Entry 1NH3 (X-ray diffraction, 3.10 A resolution); this record covers chains B and A of the 4 polymer chains in the assembly.

== Chain B ==
Molecule: 10-nt DNA strand
Sequence (10 nucleotides; numbered 1 to 10; the number before each row is that of its first residue):
     1 AAAAAGACUX
Modified residues: UBB (2',3'-dideoxy-uridine-5'-monophosphate) at position 10

== Chain A ==
Name: DNA topoisomerase I
Source organism: Homo sapiens
Notes: EC 5.99.1.2; fragment: Core Subdomain, C-Terminal Domain
UniProtKB: P11387 (TOP1_HUMAN); the construct has insertions or renumbered stretches relative to UniProt, so the offset changes along the chain: 203-698 = UniProt 203-698; 700-765 = UniProt 699-764
Chain sequence (563 residues; each row starts with the number of its first residue):
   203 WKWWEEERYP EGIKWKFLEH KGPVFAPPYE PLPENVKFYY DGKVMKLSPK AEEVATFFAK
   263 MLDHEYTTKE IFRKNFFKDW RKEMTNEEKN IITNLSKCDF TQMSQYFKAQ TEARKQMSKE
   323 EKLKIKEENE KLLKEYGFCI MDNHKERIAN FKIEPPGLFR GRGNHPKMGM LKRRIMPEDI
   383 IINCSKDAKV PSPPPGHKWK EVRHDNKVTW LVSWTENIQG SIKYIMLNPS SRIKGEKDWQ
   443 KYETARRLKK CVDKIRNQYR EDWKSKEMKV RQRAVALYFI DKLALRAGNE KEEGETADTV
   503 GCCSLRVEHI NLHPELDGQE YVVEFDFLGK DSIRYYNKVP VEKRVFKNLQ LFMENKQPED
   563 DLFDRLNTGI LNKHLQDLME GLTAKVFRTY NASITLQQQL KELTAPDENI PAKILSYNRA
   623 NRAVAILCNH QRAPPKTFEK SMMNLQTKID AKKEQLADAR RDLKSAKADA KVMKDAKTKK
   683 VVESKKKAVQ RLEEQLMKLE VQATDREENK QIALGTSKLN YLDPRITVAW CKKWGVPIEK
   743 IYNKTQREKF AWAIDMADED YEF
Not modelled in the structure: 627-718
Sequence notes: initiating methionine (699); modified residue (723)
Modified residues: Tyr-723 (o-phosphotyrosine; PTR)
Swiss-Prot annotation at these positions:
  - region (Interaction with DNA): Lys-425, Tyr-426, Arg-488 to Lys-493, Thr-585 to Lys-587
  - site (Interaction with DNA): Arg-316, Arg-364, Trp-412, Lys-443, Thr-501, Lys-532, Asn-574, His-632, Lys-650
  - modified residue: Lys-280 (N6-acetyllysine), Ser-506 (Phosphoserine)
  - cross-link (Glycyl lysine isopeptide (Lys-Gly)): Lys-204 (interchain with G-Cter in SUMO2), Lys-336 (interchain with G-Cter in SUMO2), Lys-549 (interchain with G-Cter in SUMO2), Lys-642 (interchain with G-Cter in SUMO2)

== How chain B and chain A interact ==
Contacting residue pairs - 20 pairs, chain B then chain A:
  DG6(B) / Ile-424(A)  phosphate contact
  DG6(B) / Tyr-426(A)  sugar contact
  DA7(B) / Arg-405(A)  salt bridge to the phosphate
  DA7(B) / Val-410(A)  phosphate contact
  DA7(B) / Trp-412(A)  hydrogen bond to the phosphate
  DA7(B) / Tyr-426(A)  hydrogen bond to the phosphate
  DC8(B) / Lys-216(A)  salt bridge to the phosphate
  DC8(B) / Val-410(A)  phosphate contact
  DC8(B) / Thr-411(A)  hydrogen bond to the phosphate
  DC8(B) / Trp-412(A)  phosphate contact
  DC8(B) / Met-428(A)  sugar contact
  DC8(B) / Lys-439(A)  sugar contact
  DU9(B) / Lys-436(A)  salt bridge to the phosphate
  DU9(B) / Lys-439(A)  phosphate contact
  DU9(B) / Lys-587(A)  phosphate contact
  UBB_10(B) / Lys-443(A)  base contact
  UBB_10(B) / Lys-532(A)  base contact
  UBB_10(B) / Lys-587(A)  base contact
  UBB_10(B) / Asn-722(A)  sugar contact
  UBB_10(B) / Tyr-723(A)  covalent bond
Also at the interface, not in a pair above, chain A (17 interface residues in all): Lys-409, Asp-440

== In short ==
5 residues of chain B face 17 of chain A across their interface, with 1 covalent bond, 3 hydrogen bonds and 3
salt bridges. Polar pairs include DA7(B)/Trp-412(A), DA7(B)/Tyr-426(A) and DC8(B)/Thr-411(A).
Chain B is a 10-nt DNA strand and chain A is DNA topoisomerase I (Homo sapiens); the structure, Human
Topoisomerase I Ara-C Complex, was determined by X-ray diffraction.
